PDB entry 9ILT | X-ray diffraction, 3.25 A resolution | chains A and B of the 8 polymer chains in the assembly

== Chain A ==
Molecule: Cytochrome c7-like domain-containing protein
Source organism: Chloroflexus aurantiacus J-10-fl
Reference sequence: A9WEV2 (A9WEV2_CHLAA); numbering as in UniProt (aligned over 1-219)
Sequence (219 residues; each row starts with the number of its first residue):
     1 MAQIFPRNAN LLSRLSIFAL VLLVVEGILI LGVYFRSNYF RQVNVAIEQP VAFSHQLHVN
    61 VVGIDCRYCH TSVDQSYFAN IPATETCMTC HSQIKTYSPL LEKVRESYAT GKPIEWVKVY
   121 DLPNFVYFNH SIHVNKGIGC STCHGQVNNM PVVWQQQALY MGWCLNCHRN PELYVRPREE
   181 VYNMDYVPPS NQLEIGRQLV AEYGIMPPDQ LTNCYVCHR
Disordered / not traced: 1
Glycans and other covalent adducts: heme c (HEC) linked to Cys66, Cys87, Cys164, Cys167, Cys214
Metal / ion sites: heme c Fe (5 sites), coordinated by His55, His58, His70, His91, His130, His133, His144, Met161, His168, His218
Small-molecule neighbours:
  - heme c (HEC), molecule 1: Arg41, Leu122, Pro123, Phe125, Val126, Leu159, Tyr160, Met161, Leu165, His168, Leu211, Thr212, Asn213, Cys217, His218
  - heme c (HEC), molecule 2: Gln49, Phe53, His55, His58, Val59, Ile64, Asp65, Cys69, His70, Ile81, Pro82, Trp116, Val117, Lys118, Val119, Tyr120, Cys140, His144, Val147, Asn148, Val153, Met184
  - heme c (HEC), molecule 3: Val51, Ala52, Phe53, Leu57, His58, Val62, Ile64, Tyr68, Pro82, Thr86, Cys90, His91, Ile94, Lys95, Ser98, Leu100, Leu101, Val104
  - heme c (HEC), molecule 4: Tyr68, Thr89, Cys90
  - heme c (HEC), molecule 5: His70, Val73, Phe78, Ala79, Ile81, Lys118, Tyr120, Asp121, Leu122, Phe128, His130, His133, Val134, Ile138, Gly139, Cys140, Cys143, His144, Leu159, Trp163, Glu180
  - heme c (HEC), molecule 6: Val126, Tyr127, Phe128, Ile132, His133, Lys136, Ile138, Thr142, Cys143, Trp163, His168, Tyr174, Gly204, Ile205, Met206, Gln210, Leu211, Val216, Cys217

== Chain B ==
Molecule: Fe-S-cluster-containing hydrogenase components 1-like protein
Source organism: Chloroflexus aurantiacus J-10-fl
Reference sequence: A9WEV3 (A9WEV3_CHLAA); residue numbers follow UniProt; this construct covers 1-1029
Sequence (1029 residues; row label = number of the first residue in the row):
     1 MTQQQPDLEA IRAQLRDARG PQFWRSLDQL ADAPAFRELI EREFPRGASE LEDGISRRTF
    61 LKLMGASLAL AGVTACTYQP RQYIAPFDRQ PEGRVPGIPQ YFASTLTLGG YGTGVLVRSN
   121 EGRPTKVEGN PRHPASLGGT DLFAQAEILT MYDPDRSTTV LRQGVPSTWA EFTTTLGNAL
   181 TAARATQGAG VRLLTTTITS PSLAAQIEQF LQAYPQARWY QYEPINRDNV VAGARLAFGR
   241 DVTTRYDLSA AQVVVSLDAD FLAPGPGFVA YARAFAERRK VRKDSTTMNR LYVVEASPST
   301 TGTAADHRLP LRADAIAAFT GALANELGVG GAPATLSPKA EEFLRAIARD LEEHRGQSVV
   361 IAGDQQPPIV HALAHLINAE LGNVGQTVFY HEPVEARPTN QTEELVALVS EMAAGRVETL
   421 IMIGGNPVYN APGDLRFADR MASVPLTIHL SQFVDETSAR ATWHIPQAHP LESWGDARAF
   481 DGTASIVQPL IEPLYGGKTA NELLAAMLGQ PEAESYDLVR SFWLEQIGET GWQVALANGV
   541 IAETVAPVIE PTLNEGAIRA TPIPQPGDGV EIVFRPDPSL FDGFYANNGW LQELPRPLTK
   601 LVWDNAALMS PRTAIKLLGL PFNADRLIGT EADDRERQQY LEQLSKVNGT IARIEYRGGI
   661 IEIPIWLLPG HAEDSITLNL GYGRTHAGRV GNNVGIDVYP IRTSDSPWFG AGARVTNTGR
   721 TYLLVSTQDH WTLEGRDIYR VGEFKKFKED PKYIAKEVYQ EEYGRETPNY QSLQPGDDYT
   781 GRNAWGMTIN LNACIGCNAC VVACQAENNI AVVGKDQVSR GREMHWIRID RYFAGEDLDN
   841 PSIYMMPVNC MQCEKAPCEV VCPVAATVHD YEGLNNMVYN RCVGTKYCSN NCPYKVRRFN
   901 FLQYSDTTTE TFKLAFNPDV TVRIRGVMEK CTYCVQRISG ARIAAKRAAV QAGQSSYVIS
   961 DGAIQTACEQ ACPTGAIVFG DINDSNSRVA KWKAEGHNYG LLGFLNTVPR TTYLARVRNP
  1021 SEELEKVEG
Disordered / not traced: 1-74, 1027-1029
Metal / ion sites: 4Fe-4S cluster Fe site 1: Cys794, Cys797, Cys800, Cys972; 4Fe-4S cluster Fe site 2: Cys804, Cys931, Cys934, Cys968; 4Fe-4S cluster Fe site 3: Cys850, Cys853, Cys858, Cys892; 3Fe-4S cluster Fe near Cys862 (its only coordinating residue here)
Small-molecule neighbours:
  - 3Fe-4S cluster (F3S): Cys862, Val864, Ala866, Thr867, Met877, Cys882, Val883, Gly884, Thr885, Lys886, Tyr887, Cys888, Arg897, Met928
  - heme c (HEC), molecule 1: Tyr78, Ala865, Val878, Asn880, Arg881
  - heme c (HEC), molecule 2: Arg942, Ile943, Lys946
  - 4Fe-4S cluster (SF4), molecule 1: Met787, Cys804, Asn808, Trp826, Ile827, Asn849, Cys931, Thr932, Tyr933, Cys934, Thr966, Ala967, Cys968
  - 4Fe-4S cluster (SF4), molecule 2: Ala793, Cys794, Ile795, Gly796, Cys797, Asn798, Ala799, Cys800, Ile829, Pro847, Cys972, Pro973, Thr974, Ala976, Ile977
  - 4Fe-4S cluster (SF4), molecule 3: Cys850, Met851, Gln852, Cys853, Ala856, Pro857, Cys858, Asn875, Cys892, Pro893, Tyr894, Val896, Arg897

== Interface between chain A and chain B ==
Pairs across the interface (96; chain A residue first):
  Tyr34(A) with Cys76(B), hydrogen bond
  Tyr39(A) with Cys76(B)
  Phe40(A) with Thr77(B); Tyr78(B)
  Arg41(A) with Tyr78(B)
  Gln42(A) with Thr77(B)
  Ile47(A) with Arg81(B)
  Glu48(A) with Arg81(B)
  Ser72(A) with Val95(B); Pro96(B), hydrogen bond (side chain-backbone)
  Gln75(A) with Val95(B); Ile98(B); Arg947(B)
  Ser76(A) with Pro96(B), hydrogen bond (side chain-backbone); Ile98(B)
  Tyr77(A) with Gly97(B)
  Phe78(A) with Ile84(B), hydrophobic
  Asn80(A) with Gln90(B), hydrogen bond; Pro96(B)
  Ile81(A) with Ile84(B), hydrophobic; Pro86(B)
  Pro82(A) with Pro86(B)
  Ala83(A) with Phe87(B); Asp88(B)
  Thr84(A) with Phe87(B), hydrogen bond (backbone-backbone); Asp88(B)
  Glu85(A) with Asp88(B), hydrogen bond (backbone-backbone); Arg89(B); Gln90(B)
  Tyr108(A) with Asp88(B); Arg89(B), hydrogen bond (backbone-side chain)
  Pro113(A) with Ala85(B), hydrophobic; Pro86(B)
  Ile114(A) with Ile84(B); Ala85(B); Pro86(B)
  Glu115(A) with Tyr83(B); Ile84(B); Ala85(B)
  Trp116(A) with Tyr83(B); Ile84(B), hydrogen bond (backbone-backbone); Pro86(B), hydrophobic
  Val117(A) with Arg81(B); Tyr83(B), hydrophobic
  Lys118(A) with Arg81(B); Gln82(B), hydrogen bond (backbone-backbone)
  Asp121(A) with Gln79(B), hydrogen bond; Gln82(B), hydrogen bond
  Leu122(A) with Gln79(B)
  Pro123(A) with Tyr78(B); Gln79(B)
  Phe125(A) with Asn880(B); Thr921(B)
  Tyr127(A) with Pro918(B); Asp919(B), hydrogen bond (side chain-backbone); Val920(B), hydrogen bond (side chain-backbone); Thr921(B), hydrogen bond (side chain-backbone)
  Asn129(A) with Ile943(B)
  Ser131(A) with Arg947(B), hydrogen bond
  Ile132(A) with Ile943(B), hydrophobic; Lys946(B)
  Asn135(A) with Arg947(B); Val950(B); Gln951(B), hydrogen bond
  Lys136(A) with Lys946(B); Val950(B)
  Arg178(A) with Val950(B)
  Ala201(A) with Ser955(B)
  Glu202(A) with Ser955(B)
  Tyr203(A) with Ser955(B)
  Gly204(A) with Ser955(B)
  Met206(A) with Tyr871(B), hydrophobic; Lys946(B)
  Asp209(A) with Tyr871(B)
  Gln210(A) with Tyr871(B); Arg942(B); Lys946(B), hydrogen bond
  Asn213(A) with Asp870(B); Tyr871(B), hydrogen bond (side chain-backbone)
  Cys214(A) with Val868(B), hydrophobic; Asn876(B); Val878(B), hydrophobic
  Tyr215(A) with Leu874(B), hydrophobic; Asn875(B); Asn876(B); Met877(B), hydrogen bond (side chain-backbone); Thr932(B); Val935(B), hydrophobic; Ser939(B)
  His218(A) with Val878(B); Asn880(B), hydrogen bond
  Arg219(A) with Tyr879(B); Asp919(B), salt bridge; Thr921(B), hydrogen bond (backbone-backbone); Val935(B); Gln936(B)
Interface residues without a listed pair, chain A (52 interface residues in all): Gly111, Asn124, Leu211, Val216
Interface residues without a listed pair, chain B (47 interface residues in all): Pro80, His869, Glu872, Tyr957

== Summary ==
52 residues of chain A face 47 of chain B across their interface; the contacts include 21 hydrogen bonds and 1
salt bridge. Polar pairs include Arg219(A)-Asp919(B), Tyr34(A)-Cys76(B) and Ser72(A)-Pro96(B). Chain A binds
heme c.
Chain A is Cytochrome c7-like domain-containing protein and chain B is Fe-S-cluster-containing hydrogenase
components 1-like protein, both from Chloroflexus aurantiacus J-10-fl; the structure, Crystal structure of
alternative complex III from Chloroflexus aurantiacus, was determined by X-ray diffraction.
